Entry 9G8V (X-ray diffraction, 1.64 A resolution); this record covers chain A.

== Chain A ==
Protein: Alkaline serine protease
Organism: Stenotrophomonas maltophilia
UniProt: Q93IQ4 (Q93IQ4_STEMA); residues 1-356 here correspond to UniProt positions 151-506 (UniProt number = residue number + 150)
Chain sequence (356 residues; each row starts with the number of its first residue):
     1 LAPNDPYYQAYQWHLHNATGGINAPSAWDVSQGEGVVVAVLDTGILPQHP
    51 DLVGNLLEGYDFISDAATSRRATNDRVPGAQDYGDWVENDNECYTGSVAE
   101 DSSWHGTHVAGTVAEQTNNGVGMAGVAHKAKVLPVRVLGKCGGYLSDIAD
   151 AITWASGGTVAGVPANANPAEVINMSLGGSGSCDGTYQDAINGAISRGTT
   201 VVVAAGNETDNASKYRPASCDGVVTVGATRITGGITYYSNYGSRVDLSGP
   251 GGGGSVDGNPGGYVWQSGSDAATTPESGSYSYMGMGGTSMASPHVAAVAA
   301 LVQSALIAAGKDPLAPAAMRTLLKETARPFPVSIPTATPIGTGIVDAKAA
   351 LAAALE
Construct notes: conflict Ala-10 (Gln160 in Q93IQ4), Ala-67 (Glu217 in Q93IQ4), Ala-309 (Lys459 in Q93IQ4), Ala-353 (Lys503 in Q93IQ4)
Cystine bridges: Cys-93/Cys-141, Cys-183/Cys-220
Metal / ion sites: Ca2+: Asp-5, Asp-51, Gln-116, Asn-119, Val-121, Met-123
Reported in the primary citation:
  - catalytic residues: Asp-42, His-105, Asn-207, Ser-289
  - Ca2+ coordination: Asp-5, Asp-51, Gln-116, Asn-119, Val-121, Met-123
  - conformationally variable residues (loop rearrangement): Tyr-94, Gly-142, Gly-179, Ser-180 (from molecular simulation)

== Summary ==
Asp-5, Asp-51, Gln-116, Asn-119, Val-121 and Met-123 coordinate Ca2+. From the paper: catalytic residues
Asp-42, His-105 and Asn-207 among others; Ca2+ coordination by Asp-5, Asp-51 and Gln-116 among others.
Chain A is Alkaline serine protease (Stenotrophomonas maltophilia); the structure, StmPr1, Stenotrophomonas
maltophilia Protease 1, 36 kDa alkine serine protease, was determined by X-ray diffraction (same publication
as 9GOI, 9GRG, 9I67 and 9I6C).
